6R93 - chains I and G of the 10 polymer chains in the assembly; structure by electron microscopy, 4.00 A resolution.

[Chain I]
Molecule: Human alpha-satellite DNA
Sequence (147 nucleotides; numbered 1 to 145; the number before each row is that of its first residue):
     1 ATCAATATCC ACCTGCAGAT TCTACCAAAA GTGTATTTGG AAACTGCTCA
    50 CACCAAAAGG CATGTTCAGC TGGTTCAGCT GAACATGCCT TTTGAT
    95 XGGAGCAGTT TCCAAATACA CTTTTGGTAG AATCTGCAGG TGGATATTGA T
Modified residues: T64 ((6-4)photoproduct) at position 95
Glycans and other covalent adducts: covalent link T64_95-DG97

[Chain G]
Molecule: Histone H2A type 1-B/E
Organism: Homo sapiens
UniProtKB: P04908 (H2A1B_HUMAN); residue numbers follow UniProt; this construct covers 1-130
Sequence (133 residues; numbered -2 to 130; the number before each row is that of its first residue; numbers below 1 keep their minus sign (Gly-2 is residue -2)):
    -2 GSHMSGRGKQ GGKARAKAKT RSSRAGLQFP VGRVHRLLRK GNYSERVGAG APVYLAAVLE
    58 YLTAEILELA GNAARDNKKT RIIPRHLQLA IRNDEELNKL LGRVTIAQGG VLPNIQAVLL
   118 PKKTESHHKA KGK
Disordered / not traced: -2 to 11, 120-130
Construct notes: expression tag (-2 to 0)
Curated features (UniProtKB/Swiss-Prot):
  - modified residue: Ser2 (N-acetylserine), Arg4 (Citrulline), Lys6 (N6-(2-hydroxyisobutyryl)lysine), Lys10 (N6-(2-hydroxyisobutyryl)lysine), Lys14 (N6-(beta-hydroxybutyryl)lysine), Lys37 (N6-(2-hydroxyisobutyryl)lysine), Lys75 (N6-(2-hydroxyisobutyryl)lysine), Lys76 (N6-(2-hydroxyisobutyryl)lysine), Lys96 (N6-(2-hydroxyisobutyryl)lysine), Gln105 (N5-methylglutamine), Lys119 (N6-(2-hydroxyisobutyryl)lysine), Lys120 (N6-crotonyllysine), Thr121 (Phosphothreonine), Lys126 (N6-crotonyllysine)
  - cross-link (Glycyl lysine isopeptide (Lys-Gly)): Lys14 (interchain with G-Cter in ubiquitin), Lys16 (interchain with G-Cter in ubiquitin), Lys120 (interchain with G-Cter in ubiquitin)
  - mutagenesis: Ser2 (S2A: Blocks the inhibition of transcription by RPS6KA5/MSK1)

[How chain I and chain G interact]
Residue-residue contacts - 15 pairs, chain I then chain G:
  DT111(I) - Gly45(G)  phosphate contact
  DT111(I) - Ala46(G)  hydrogen bond to the phosphate
  DA112(I) - Arg43(G)  phosphate contact
  DA112(I) - Val44(G)  hydrogen bond to the phosphate
  DC113(I) - Arg36(G)  salt bridge to the phosphate
  DT117(I) - Arg12(G)  hydrogen bond to the base
  DT119(I) - Lys14(G)  salt bridge to the phosphate
  DT119(I) - Ala15(G)  phosphate contact
  DG121(I) - Arg30(G)  hydrogen bond to the phosphate
  DT122(I) - Arg30(G)  salt bridge to the phosphate
  DG130(I) - Arg78(G)  hydrogen bond to the sugar
  DC131(I) - Lys76(G)  phosphate contact
  DC131(I) - Thr77(G)  hydrogen bond to the phosphate
  DC131(I) - Arg78(G)  hydrogen bond to the phosphate
  DA132(I) - Lys76(G)  salt bridge to the phosphate
Also at the interface, not in a pair above, chain I (12 interface residues in all): DT116, DT118

[Summary]
Chain I and chain G each contribute 12 residues to their interface, with 7 hydrogen bonds and 4 salt bridges.
Among the polar pairs are DT117(I)-Arg12(G), DG130(I)-Arg78(G) and DT111(I)-Ala46(G). UniProt lists one
mutagenesis site on chain G.
Here chain I is Human alpha-satellite DNA and chain G is Histone H2A type 1-B/E (Homo sapiens). Entry 6R93
(Cryo-EM structure of NCP-6-4PP) was determined by electron microscopy, deposited together with 6R8Y, 6R8Z,
6R90, 6R91, 6R92 and 6R94.
